Entry 4XZU (X-ray diffraction, 2.61 A resolution); this record covers chains B and M of the 3 polymer chains in the assembly.

== Chain B ==
Name: 3E6 antibody Fab light chain
Source organism: Mus musculus
Notes: antibody fragment or engineered binder
Sequence (213 residues; numbered 1 to 213; the number before each row is that of its first residue):
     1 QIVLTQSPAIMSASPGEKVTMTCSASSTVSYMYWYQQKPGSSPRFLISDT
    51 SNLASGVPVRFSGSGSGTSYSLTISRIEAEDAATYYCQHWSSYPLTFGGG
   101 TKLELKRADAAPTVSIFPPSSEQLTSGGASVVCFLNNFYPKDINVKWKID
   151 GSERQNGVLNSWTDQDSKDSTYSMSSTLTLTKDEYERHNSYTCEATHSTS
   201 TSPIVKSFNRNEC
Disulfides: Cys23-Cys87, Cys133-Cys193

== Chain M ==
Name: Coagulation factor VIII
Source organism: Homo sapiens
Reference sequence: P00451 (FA8_HUMAN); residues 2174-2327 here correspond to UniProt positions 2193-2346 (UniProt number = residue number + 19)
Sequence (154 residues; numbered 2174 to 2327; the number before each row is that of its first residue):
  2174 CSMPLGMESKAISDAQITASSYFTNMFATWSPSKARLHLQGRSNAWRPQV
  2224 NNPKEWLQVDFQKTMKVTGVTTQGVKSLLTSMYVKEFLISSSQDGHQWTL
  2274 FFQNGKVKVFQGNQDSFTPVVNSLDPPLLTRYLRIHPQSWVHQIALRMEV
  2324 LGCE
Disulfides: Cys2174-Cys2326
Metal / ion sites: Mg2+ near Tyr2195 (its only coordinating residue here)
What the authors report for this chain:
  - conformationally variable residues (side-chain flip): Arg2215

== How chain B and chain M interact ==
Contacting residue pairs (9; chain B residue first):
  Ser30(B) with Asp2187(M), hydrogen bond
  Trp90(B) with Lys2183(M), hydrogen bond (backbone-side chain)
  Ser91(B) with Ser2186(M); Asp2187(M), hydrogen bond
  Ser92(B) with Lys2183(M); Ser2186(M)
  Tyr93(B) with Ser2182(M); Lys2183(M), hydrogen bond (backbone-backbone); Ala2184(M)
Other interface residues (no listed pair), chain B (6 interface residues in all): Tyr31
Other interface residues (no listed pair), chain M (7 interface residues in all): Thr2202, Arg2209
Interface features reported in the paper:
  - epitope / paratope residues, chain M: Lys2183(M), Asp2187(M), Thr2202(M), Arg2209(M)

== In short ==
6 residues of chain B face 7 of chain M across their interface; the contacts include 4 hydrogen bonds. Polar
contacts include Ser30(B)-Asp2187(M), Trp90(B)-Lys2183(M) and Ser91(B)-Asp2187(M). From the paper:
epitope/paratope residues Lys2183(M), Asp2187(M) and Thr2202(M) among others; conformational variability at
Arg2215(M).
Chain B is 3E6 antibody Fab light chain (Mus musculus) and chain M is Coagulation factor VIII (Homo sapiens);
the structure, Crystal Structure of the Human Factor VIII C2 Domain in Complex with Murine 3E6 Inhibitory
Antibody, was determined by X-ray diffraction.
